Entry 8UBA (electron microscopy, 3.20 A resolution); this record covers chains E and I of the 9 polymer chains in the assembly.

Chain E:
Protein: Avd
Source organism: Bordetella phage BPP-1
Reference sequence: chimeric construct of Q775D7, Q9FA38: residues 1-124 from Q775D7 (Q775D7_BPBPP) positions 1-124 (same numbers); residues 125-290 from Q9FA38 positions 5-170 (UniProt number = residue number - 120)
Sequence (290 residues; each row starts with the number of its first residue):
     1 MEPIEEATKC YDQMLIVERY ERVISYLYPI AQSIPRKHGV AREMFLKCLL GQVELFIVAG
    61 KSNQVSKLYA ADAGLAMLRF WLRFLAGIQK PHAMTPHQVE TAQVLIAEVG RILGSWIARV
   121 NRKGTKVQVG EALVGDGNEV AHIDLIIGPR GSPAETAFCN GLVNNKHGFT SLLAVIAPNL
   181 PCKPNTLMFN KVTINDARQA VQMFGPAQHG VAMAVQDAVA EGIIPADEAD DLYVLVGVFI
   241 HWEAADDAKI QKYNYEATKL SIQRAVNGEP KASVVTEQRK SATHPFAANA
Not modelled in the structure: 1-11, 122-290

Chain I:
Molecule: Diversity-generating retroelement (DGR) RNA Sp
Sequence (140 nucleotides; numbered 1 to 140; the number before each row is that of its first residue):
     1 CAUGGCUCUG CCAACGCUAC GGCUUGGCGG GCUGGCCUUU CCUCAAUAGG UGGUCAGCCG
    61 GUUCUGUCCU GCUUCGGCGA ACACGUUACA CGGUUCGGCA AAACGUCGAU UACUGAAAAU
   121 GGAAAGGCGG GGCCGACUUC
Not modelled in the structure: 1-2, 34-46, 82-89, 140

Chain E / chain I interface:
Residue-residue contacts (28; chain E residue first):
  Pro29(E) - G16(I)  sugar contact
  Gln32(E) - U24(I)  hydrogen bond to the sugar
  Ser33(E) - G16(I)  hydrogen bond to the base
  Ser33(E) - C17(I)  sugar contact
  Ser33(E) - C23(I)  hydrogen bond to the sugar
  Ser33(E) - U24(I)  sugar contact
  Ile34(E) - U24(I)  sugar contact
  Pro35(E) - C23(I)  phosphate contact
  Pro35(E) - U24(I)  sugar contact
  Arg36(E) - C6(I)  salt bridge to the phosphate
  Arg36(E) - U7(I)  salt bridge to the phosphate
  Arg36(E) - U24(I)  hydrogen bond to the phosphate
  Arg36(E) - U25(I)  salt bridge to the phosphate
  Lys37(E) - U7(I)  hydrogen bond to the base
  Gly39(E) - U7(I)  base contact
  Val40(E) - U7(I)  hydrogen bond to the base
  Arg42(E) - U24(I)  phosphate contact
  Arg42(E) - U25(I)  salt bridge to the phosphate
  Ala86(E) - A19(I)  base contact
  Gly87(E) - A19(I)  base contact
  His92(E) - A19(I)  stacking on the base
  His92(E) - G21(I)  hydrogen bond to the base
  Met94(E) - A19(I)  hydrogen bond to the base
  Thr95(E) - U18(I)  phosphate contact
  Thr95(E) - A19(I)  base contact
  Pro96(E) - A19(I)  base contact
  Gln98(E) - C17(I)  hydrogen bond to the phosphate
  Gln98(E) - U18(I)  phosphate contact
Also at the interface, not in a pair above, chain E (22 interface residues in all): His38, Ala41, Leu85, Lys90, His97

In short:
Chain E and chain I form an interface of 22 and 10 residues respectively; the contacts include 9 hydrogen
bonds, 4 salt bridges and 1 aromatic stacking contact. Polar pairs include Ser33(E)-G16(I), Lys37(E)-U7(I) and
Val40(E)-U7(I).
Here chain E is Avd (Bordetella phage BPP-1) and chain I is Diversity-generating retroelement (DGR) RNA Sp.
Entry 8UBA (Diversity-generating retroelement (DGR) ribonucleoprotein reverse transcriptase - Pre-active state
1b) was determined by electron microscopy (same publication as 8UB7, 8UB8, 8UB9, 8UBB, 8UBC, 8UBD, 8UBE and
8UBF).
